Entry 6M44 (X-ray diffraction, 3.81 A resolution); this record covers chains A and I of the 18 polymer chains in the assembly.

# Chain A
Name: Histone H3.1
Source organism: Homo sapiens
Reference sequence: P68431 (H31_HUMAN); residues 0-135 here correspond to UniProt positions 1-136 (UniProt number = residue number + 1)
Chain sequence (136 residues; row label = number of the first residue in the row; numbering starts at 0):
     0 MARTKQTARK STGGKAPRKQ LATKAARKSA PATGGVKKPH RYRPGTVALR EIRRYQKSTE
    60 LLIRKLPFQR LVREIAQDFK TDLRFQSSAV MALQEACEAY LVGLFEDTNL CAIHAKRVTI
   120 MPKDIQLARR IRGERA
Not modelled in the structure: 0-37
UniProt features mapped onto this chain:
  - modified residue: Arg2 (Asymmetric dimethylarginine), Thr3 (Phosphothreonine), Lys4 (Allysine), Gln5 (5-glutamyl dopamine), Thr6 (Phosphothreonine), Arg8 (Citrulline), Lys9 (N6,N6,N6-trimethyllysine), Ser10 (ADP-ribosylserine), Thr11 (Phosphothreonine), Lys14 (N6-(2-hydroxyisobutyryl)lysine), Arg17 (Asymmetric dimethylarginine), Lys18 (N6-(2-hydroxyisobutyryl)lysine), Lys23 (N6-(2-hydroxyisobutyryl)lysine), Arg26 (Citrulline), Lys27 (N6,N6,N6-trimethyllysine), Ser28 (ADP-ribosylserine), Lys36 (N6,N6,N6-trimethyllysine), Lys37 (N6-methyllysine), Tyr41 (Phosphotyrosine), Lys56 (N6,N6,N6-trimethyllysine) and 8 more in UniProt
  - lipidation: Lys18 (N6-decanoyllysine)

# Chain I
Molecule: 355-nt DNA strand
Source organism: other sequences
Sequence (355 nucleotides; each row starts with the number of its first residue):
     1 CGCTGACGAA AAAAAAAACG CATCCCGGTG CCGAGGCCGC TCAATTGGTC GTAGACAGCT
    61 CTAGCACCGC TTAAACGCAC GTACGCGCTG TCTACCGCGT TTTAACCGCC ACTAGAAGCG
   121 CTTACTAGTC TCCAGGCACG TGTGAGACCG GCACATGAAA AAAAAAATGC ATGCTCGAGT
   181 ATGAAAAAAA AAATCGCATC CCGGTGCCGA GGCCGCTCAA TTGGTCGTAG ACAGCTCTAG
   241 CACCGCTTAA ACGCACGTAC GCGCTGTCTA CCGCGTTTTA ACCGCCACTA GAAGCGCTTA
   301 CTAGTCTCCA GGCACGTGTG AGACCGGCAC ATGAAAAAAA AAACGTCAGC GGTAC
Bound ions: Ca2+ near DG136 (its only coordinating residue here)

# Chain A / chain I interface
Contacting residue pairs - 27 pairs, chain A then chain I:
  His39(A) with DC197(I), sugar contact
  Arg40(A) with DC274(I), hydrogen bond to the sugar
  Tyr41(A) with DC197(I), sugar contact; DA198(I), sugar contact; DG273(I), sugar contact; DC274(I), hydrogen bond to the phosphate
  Arg42(A) with DG273(I), phosphate contact
  Pro43(A) with DC272(I), phosphate contact; DG273(I), sugar contact
  Gly44(A) with DC272(I), hydrogen bond to the phosphate; DG273(I), hydrogen bond to the phosphate
  Thr45(A) with DG273(I), hydrogen bond to the phosphate
  Val46(A) with DG273(I), hydrogen bond to the phosphate; DC274(I), phosphate contact
  Ala47(A) with DG273(I), hydrogen bond to the phosphate
  Arg49(A) with DA198(I), phosphate contact; DT199(I), salt bridge to the phosphate
  Lys56(A) with DC200(I), salt bridge to the phosphate
  Arg63(A) with DA281(I), hydrogen bond to the sugar; DC282(I), sugar contact
  Lys64(A) with DC282(I), hydrogen bond to the phosphate
  Leu65(A) with DA281(I), phosphate contact; DC282(I), hydrogen bond to the phosphate
  Pro66(A) with DA281(I), phosphate contact
  Arg69(A) with DA281(I), salt bridge to the phosphate
  Arg83(A) with DA290(I), sugar contact; DG291(I), salt bridge to the phosphate
Interface residues without a listed pair, chain A (20 interface residues in all): Glu50, Asp81, Thr118
Interface residues without a listed pair, chain I (13 interface residues in all): DG196, DC271

# Summary
Chain A and chain I form an interface of 20 and 13 residues respectively; the contacts include 10 hydrogen
bonds and 4 salt bridges. Polar pairs include Arg40(A)-DC274(I), Arg63(A)-DA281(I) and Tyr41(A)-DC274(I).
Chain A is Histone H3.1 (Homo sapiens) and chain I is a 355-nt DNA strand (other sequences); the structure,
355 bp di-nucleosome harboring cohesive DNA termini (high cryoprotectant), was determined by X-ray
diffraction, deposited together with 6LA8, 6LA9 and 6M3V.
